4WEB - chains H and L of the 3 polymer chains in the assembly; structure by X-ray diffraction, 2.40 A resolution.

== Chain H ==
Protein: Mouse Fab Heavy Chain
Source organism: Mus musculus
Notes: antibody fragment or engineered binder
Chain sequence (467 residues; numbered -18 to 448; the number before each row is that of its first residue; numbers below 1 keep their minus sign (Met-18 is residue -18)):
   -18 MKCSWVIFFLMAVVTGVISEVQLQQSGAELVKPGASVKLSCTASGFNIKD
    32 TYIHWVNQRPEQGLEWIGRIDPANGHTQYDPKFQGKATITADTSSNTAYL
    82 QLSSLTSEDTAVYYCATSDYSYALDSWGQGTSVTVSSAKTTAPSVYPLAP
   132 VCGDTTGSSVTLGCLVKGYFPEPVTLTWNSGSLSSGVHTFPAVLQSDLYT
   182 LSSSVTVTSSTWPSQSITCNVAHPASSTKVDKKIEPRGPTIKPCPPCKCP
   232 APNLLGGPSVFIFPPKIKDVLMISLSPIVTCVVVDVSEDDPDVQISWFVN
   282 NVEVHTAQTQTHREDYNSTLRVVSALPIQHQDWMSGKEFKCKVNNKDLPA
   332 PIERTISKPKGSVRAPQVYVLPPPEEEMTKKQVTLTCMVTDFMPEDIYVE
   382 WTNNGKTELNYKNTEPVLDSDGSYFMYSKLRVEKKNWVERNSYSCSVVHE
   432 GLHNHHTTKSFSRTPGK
Disordered / not traced: -18 to 0, 134-135, 219-448
Disulfide bonds: Cys22-Cys96, Cys145-Cys200
Small-molecule neighbours:
  - formamide (ARF), molecule 1: Val2, Asp106, Ser107
  - formamide (ARF), molecule 2: Thr91, Ala92, Val93, Ser113, Val114, Thr115, Glu153
  - formamide (ARF), molecule 3: Asp100, Tyr101, Ser102

== Chain L ==
Protein: Mouse Fab Light Chain
Source organism: Mus musculus
Notes: antibody fragment or engineered binder
Chain sequence (240 residues; numbered -19 to 220; the number before each row is that of its first residue; numbers below 1 keep their minus sign (Met-19 is residue -19)):
   -19 MESQTQVLMFLLLWVSGACADIVMTQSPSSLAMSVGQKVTMSCKSSQSLL
    31 NSNNQKNYLAWYQQKPGQSPKLLVYFASTRESGVPDRFIGSGSGTDFTLT
    81 ISSVQAEDLADYFCQQHYSTPYTFGGGTKLEIRRADAAPTVSIFPPSSEQ
   131 LTSGGASVVCFLNNFYPKDINVKWKIDGSERQNGVLNSWTDQDSKDSTYS
   181 MSSTLTLTKDEYERHNSYTCEATHKTSTSPIVKSFNRNEC
Disordered / not traced: -19 to 0, 218-220
Disulfide bonds: Cys23-Cys94, Cys140-Cys200
Small-molecule neighbours:
  - formamide (ARF), molecule 1: Gln43, Lys45, Lys51, Pro65, Arg67, Phe68, Glu87, Asp88
  - formamide (ARF), molecule 2: Asp91, Lys109, Asp171
  - formamide (ARF), molecule 3: Thr170, Asp171, Asp173

== Chain H / chain L interface ==
Contacting residue pairs (69):
  Gln39(H) with Gln44(L), hydrogen bond
  Gly44(H) with Phe93(L)
  Leu45(H) with Pro50(L), hydrophobic; Phe93(L), hydrophobic; Phe104(L)
  Trp47(H) with Pro101(L), hydrophobic; Tyr102(L); Phe104(L)
  Gln59(H) with Thr100(L)
  Asp61(H) with Pro101(L)
  Tyr95(H) with Gln44(L), hydrogen bond; Gln48(L); Ser49(L); Pro50(L)
  Tyr101(H) with Phe56(L)
  Ser102(H) with Phe56(L); His97(L), hydrogen bond (backbone-side chain)
  Tyr103(H) with His97(L); Tyr102(L)
  Ala104(H) with Tyr42(L); Tyr55(L), hydrophobic; His97(L)
  Leu105(H) with Tyr42(L), hydrogen bond (backbone-side chain); Leu52(L)
  Asp106(H) with Leu52(L); Glu61(L)
  Trp108(H) with Tyr42(L), hydrophobic; Ser49(L); Pro50(L)
  Gly109(H) with Ser49(L), hydrogen bond (backbone-side chain)
  Tyr127(H) with Ser127(L); Glu129(L); Gln130(L); Ser133(L), hydrogen bond
  Pro128(H) with Ser127(L); Glu129(L)
  Leu129(H) with Phe124(L); Val139(L), hydrophobic
  Ala130(H) with Phe124(L)
  Pro131(H) with Phe124(L)
  Val132(H) with Ile123(L); Pro125(L)
  Cys133(H) with Arg217(L)
  Thr142(H) with Ser122(L); Phe124(L)
  Gly144(H) with Phe141(L)
  Leu146(H) with Ser137(L)
  Lys148(H) with Ser137(L)
  His169(H) with Asn143(L); Asn144(L), hydrogen bond; Ser180(L), hydrogen bond
  Phe171(H) with Phe141(L), hydrophobic; Asn143(L); Ser168(L); Thr170(L); Ser180(L); Met181(L); Ser182(L)
  Pro172(H) with Ser168(L), hydrogen bond (backbone-side chain); Trp169(L)
  Val174(H) with Asn167(L)
  Leu175(H) with Leu166(L), hydrophobic
  Ser183(H) with Ser182(L), hydrogen bond
  Ser184(H) with Phe141(L)
  Ser185(H) with Phe141(L); Asn143(L), hydrogen bond
  Lys213(H) with Glu129(L), salt bridge
  Arg218(H) with Pro125(L), hydrogen bond (side chain-backbone); Pro126(L), hydrogen bond (side chain-backbone)
Other interface residues (no listed pair), chain H (42 interface residues in all): Val37, Glu46, Gln110, Leu143, Thr170, Thr187
Other interface residues (no listed pair), chain L (45 interface residues in all): Tyr38, Ala40, Lys51, Gln95, Asp173, Thr186, Phe215

== Summary ==
42 residues of chain H face 45 of chain L across their interface; the contacts include 13 hydrogen bonds and 1
salt bridge. Among the polar pairs are Lys213(H)-Glu129(L), Gln39(H)-Gln44(L) and Tyr95(H)-Gln44(L). Chain H
binds 3 copies of formamide.
Chain H is Mouse Fab Heavy Chain and chain L is Mouse Fab Light Chain, both from Mus musculus; the structure,
Structure of the core ectodomain of the hepatitis C virus envelope glycoprotein 2, was determined by X-ray
diffraction.
